Entry 2R8X (X-ray diffraction, 2.60 A resolution); this record covers chains J and K of the 4 polymer chains in the assembly.

# Chain J (and K)
Molecule: 3-deoxy-D-manno-octulosonate 8-phosphate phosphatase
Organism: Escherichia coli
Notes: EC 3.1.3.45; chain K of this document is another copy of the same molecule, construct and numbering; everything in this record applies to it too
Reference sequence: P67653 (KDSC_ECOL6); numbering as in UniProt (aligned over 1-188)
Amino-acid sequence (188 residues; each row starts with the number of its first residue):
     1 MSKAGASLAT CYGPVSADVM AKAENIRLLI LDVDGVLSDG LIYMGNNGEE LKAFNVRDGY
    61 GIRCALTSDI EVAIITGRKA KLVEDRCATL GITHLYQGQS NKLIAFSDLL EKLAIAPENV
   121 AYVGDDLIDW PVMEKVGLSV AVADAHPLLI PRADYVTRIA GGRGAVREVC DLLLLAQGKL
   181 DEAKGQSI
Not modelled in the structure: 1-7
Curated features (UniProtKB/Swiss-Prot):
  - binding site (Mg(2+)): Asp-32, Asp-34, Asp-125
  - binding site (substrate): Asp-34, Asn-55 to Gly-59, Arg-63, Arg-78, Arg-86, Lys-102
What the authors report for this chain:
  - catalytic residues: Asp-32 (citing earlier work)

# How chain J and chain K interact
Contacting residue pairs - 53 pairs, chain J then chain K:
  Cys-11(J) with Pro-147(K); Leu-148(K), hydrophobic
  Tyr-12(J) with His-146(K)
  Tyr-43(J) with Tyr-43(K), hydrophobic
  Glu-50(J) with Met-44(K); Gly-45(K); Asn-46(K), hydrogen bond
  Leu-51(J) with Met-44(K); Gly-45(K); Leu-51(K), hydrophobic
  Lys-52(J) with Ile-42(K); Tyr-43(K); Met-44(K), hydrogen bond (backbone-backbone)
  Ala-53(J) with Leu-41(K), hydrophobic; Ile-42(K); Tyr-43(K), hydrophobic
  Phe-54(J) with Gly-40(K); Leu-41(K); Ile-42(K), hydrogen bond (backbone-backbone); Met-44(K), hydrophobic
  Asn-55(J) with Gly-40(K)
  Val-56(J) with Asp-34(K); Gly-40(K), hydrogen bond (backbone-backbone); Ile-42(K), hydrophobic; Arg-78(K)
  Arg-57(J) with Asp-125(K); Asp-144(K), hydrogen bond (side chain-backbone); Ala-145(K); His-146(K)
  Tyr-60(J) with Asp-126(K); Leu-127(K); Ile-128(K), hydrophobic
  Ala-80(J) with Asn-46(K)
  Lys-81(J) with Asn-46(K), hydrogen bond (backbone-side chain)
  Leu-82(J) with Met-44(K); Gly-45(K); Asn-46(K), hydrogen bond (backbone-side chain)
  Asp-85(J) with Met-44(K); Gly-45(K)
  Arg-86(J) with Met-44(K); Arg-78(K)
  Gly-162(J) with Leu-41(K)
  Arg-163(J) with Asp-39(K), salt bridge; Leu-41(K)
  Arg-167(J) with Asp-126(K), salt bridge; Leu-127(K); His-146(K), hydrogen bond
  Asp-171(J) with His-146(K), salt bridge
  Gly-185(J) with Ile-128(K)
  Gln-186(J) with Ser-100(K)
  Ser-187(J) with Asp-126(K)
  Ile-188(J) with Gly-77(K); Arg-78(K), hydrogen bond (backbone-side chain)
Interface residues without a listed pair, chain J (28 interface residues in all): Glu-49, Thr-89, Leu-180
Interface residues without a listed pair, chain K (23 interface residues in all): Glu-49

# Overview
The interface between chain J and chain K involves 28 residues on one side and 23 on the other; the contacts
include 9 hydrogen bonds and 3 salt bridges. Among the polar pairs are Arg-163(J)/Asp-39(K),
Arg-167(J)/Asp-126(K) and Asp-171(J)/His-146(K). From UniProt: 3 Mg2+-binding residues and 10
substrate-binding residues on chain J. From the paper: the catalytic residue Asp-32(J).
Chain J and chain K are both 3-deoxy-D-manno-octulosonate 8-phosphate phosphatase (Escherichia coli); the
structure, Crystal structure of YrbI phosphatase from Escherichia coli, was determined by X-ray diffraction
together with 3HYC, 3I6B, 2R8E, 2R8Y and 2R8Z from the same study.
